PDB entry 8ZP9 | electron microscopy, 2.80 A resolution | chains A and K of the 9 polymer chains in the assembly

# Chain A
Molecule: 61-nt RNA strand
Sequence (61 nucleotides; numbered -7 to 53; the number before each row is that of its first residue; numbers below 1 keep their minus sign (G-7 is residue -7)):
    -7 GUGAACCGGA UUGCCGUCAG GAAAUUAGGU GCGCUUAGCA GUAUUCCCCA CGCAUGUGGG
    53 G
Not modelled in the structure: 34-53

# Chain K
Protein: CRISPR system Cascade subunit CasC
Source organism: Candidatus Cloacimonetes bacterium ADurb.Bin088
UniProt: A0A1V6F8B5 (A0A1V6F8B5_9BACT); residue numbers follow UniProt; this construct covers 1-378
Amino-acid sequence (378 residues; each row starts with the number of its first residue):
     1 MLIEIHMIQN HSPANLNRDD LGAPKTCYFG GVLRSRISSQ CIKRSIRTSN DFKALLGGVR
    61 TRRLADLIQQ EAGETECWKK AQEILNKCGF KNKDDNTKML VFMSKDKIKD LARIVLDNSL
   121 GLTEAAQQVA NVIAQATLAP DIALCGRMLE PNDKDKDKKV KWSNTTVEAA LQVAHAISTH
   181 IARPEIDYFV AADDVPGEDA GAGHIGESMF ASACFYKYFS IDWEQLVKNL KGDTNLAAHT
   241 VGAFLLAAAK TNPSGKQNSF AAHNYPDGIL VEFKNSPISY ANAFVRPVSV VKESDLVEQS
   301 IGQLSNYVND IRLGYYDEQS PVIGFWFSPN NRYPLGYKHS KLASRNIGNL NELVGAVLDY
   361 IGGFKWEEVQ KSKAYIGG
Not modelled in the structure: 185-207, 257-262, 374-378

# How chain A and chain K interact
Contacting residue pairs - 20 pairs, chain A then chain K:
  U27(A) - Met148(K)  base contact
  U28(A) - Arg60(K)  sugar contact
  U28(A) - Met148(K)  hydrogen bond to the base
  A29(A) - Gln40(K)  sugar contact
  A29(A) - Lys43(K)  salt bridge to the phosphate
  A29(A) - Arg60(K)  sugar contact
  A29(A) - Cys145(K)  phosphate contact
  G30(A) - Gln40(K)  phosphate contact
  G30(A) - Cys41(K)  hydrogen bond to the sugar
  G30(A) - Arg44(K)  salt bridge to the phosphate
  C31(A) - Arg18(K)  hydrogen bond to the sugar
  C31(A) - Asp19(K)  hydrogen bond to the sugar
  C31(A) - Asp20(K)  base contact
  C31(A) - Lys25(K)  phosphate contact
  A32(A) - Leu16(K)  phosphate contact
  A32(A) - Asn17(K)  phosphate contact
  A32(A) - Arg18(K)  hydrogen bond to the phosphate
  A32(A) - Ser254(K)  phosphate contact
  G33(A) - Ser254(K)  phosphate contact
  G33(A) - Gly255(K)  hydrogen bond to the phosphate
Other interface residues (no listed pair), chain K (19 interface residues in all): Ser38, Arg47, Thr166, Ala169

# Overview
7 residues of chain A face 19 of chain K across their interface, with 6 hydrogen bonds and 2 salt bridges.
Among the polar pairs are U28(A)-Met148(K), G30(A)-Cys41(K) and C31(A)-Arg18(K).
Here chain A is a 61-nt RNA strand and chain K is CRISPR system Cascade subunit CasC (Candidatus Cloacimonetes
bacterium ADurb.Bin088). Entry 8ZP9 (Cryo-EM structure of Cas5-HNH Cascade bound with sDNA, Conf2) was
determined by electron microscopy (same publication as 8ZM3, 8ZOL, 9JXS and 8ZP7).
